PDB entry 2DVD | X-ray diffraction, 2.25 A resolution | chains A and B of the 4 polymer chains in the assembly

== Chain A (and B) ==
Name: Galactose-binding lectin
From: Arachis hypogaea
Notes: chain B of this document is another copy of the same molecule, construct and numbering; everything in this record applies to it too
UniProt: P02872 (LECG_ARAHY); residues 1-236 here correspond to UniProt positions 24-259 (UniProt number = residue number + 23)
Amino-acid sequence (236 residues; numbered 1 to 236; the number before each row is that of its first residue):
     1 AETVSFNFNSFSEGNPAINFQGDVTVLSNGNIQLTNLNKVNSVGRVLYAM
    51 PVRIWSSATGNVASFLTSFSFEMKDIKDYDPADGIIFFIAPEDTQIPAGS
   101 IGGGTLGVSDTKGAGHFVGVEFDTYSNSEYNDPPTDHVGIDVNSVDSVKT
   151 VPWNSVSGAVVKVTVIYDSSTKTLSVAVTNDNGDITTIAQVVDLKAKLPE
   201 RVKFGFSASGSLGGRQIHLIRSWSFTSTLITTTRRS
Not modelled in the structure: 233-236
Bound ions: Mn2+: Glu121, Asp123, Asp132, His137; Ca2+: Asp123, Tyr125, Asn127, Asp132
Curated features (UniProtKB/Swiss-Prot):
  - binding site (Mn(2+)): Glu121, Asp123, Asp132, His137
  - binding site (Ca(2+)): Asp123, Tyr125, Asn127, Asp132

== Interface between chain A and chain B ==
Residue-residue contacts (18):
  Glu2(A) with Ser12(B), hydrogen bond; Asn15(B)
  Ser5(A) with Ser5(B)
  Ser12(A) with Glu2(B), hydrogen bond
  Gly14(A) with Arg53(B), hydrogen bond (backbone-side chain)
  Asn15(A) with Glu2(B)
  Pro16(A) with Glu2(B); Met50(B); Pro51(B); Arg53(B); Arg201(B)
  Ala17(A) with Met50(B), hydrophobic
  Tyr48(A) with Met50(B)
  Met50(A) with Ala17(B), hydrophobic
  Pro51(A) with Pro16(B)
  Arg53(A) with Ser12(B), hydrogen bond; Gly14(B)
  Arg201(A) with Pro16(B)
Also at the interface, not in a pair above, chain A (15 interface residues in all): Ala1, Ala49, Thr231
Also at the interface, not in a pair above, chain B (13 interface residues in all): Ser10, Tyr48

== Summary ==
15 residues of chain A and 13 residues of chain B are in contact, with 4 hydrogen bonds. Polar contacts
include Glu2(A)-Ser12(B), Gly14(A)-Arg53(B) and Arg53(A)-Ser12(B). Curated annotation (UniProt) lists 4
Mn2+-binding residues and 4 Ca2+-binding residues on chain A.
Chain A and chain B are both Galactose-binding lectin (Arachis hypogaea); the structure, Crystal structure of
peanut lectin GAL-ALPHA-1,3-GAL complex, was determined by X-ray diffraction, deposited together with 2DV9,
2DVA, 2DVB, 2DVF and 2DVG.
